PDB entry 2C4Q | X-ray diffraction, 2.38 A resolution | chains A and C of the 5 polymer chains in the assembly

Chain A (and C):
Name: Coat protein
From: Enterobacterio phage MS2
Notes: chain C of this document is another copy of the same molecule, construct and numbering; everything in this record applies to it too
Reference sequence: P03612 (COAT_BPMS2); residues 1-129 here = UniProt positions 1-129
Chain sequence (129 residues; numbered 1 to 129; the number before each row is that of its first residue):
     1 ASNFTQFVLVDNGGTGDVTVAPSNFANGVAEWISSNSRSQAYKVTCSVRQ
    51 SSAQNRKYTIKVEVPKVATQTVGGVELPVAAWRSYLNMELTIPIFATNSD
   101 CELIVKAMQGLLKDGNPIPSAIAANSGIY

Interface between chain A and chain C:
Residue-residue contacts (17):
  Ser2(A) - Ala1(C)  hydrogen bond (side chain-backbone)
  Phe4(A) - Ala1(C)  hydrogen bond (backbone-backbone)
  Thr5(A) - Ala1(C)
  Ala26(A) - Phe25(C)  hydrophobic
  Ala26(A) - Gly28(C)
  Asn27(A) - Asn27(C)
  Asn27(A) - Gly28(C)
  Asn36(A) - Asn98(C)
  Ser37(A) - Ile94(C)
  Ser37(A) - Phe95(C)
  Ser37(A) - Ala96(C)
  Ser37(A) - Thr97(C)
  Arg38(A) - Arg56(C)
  Arg38(A) - Ile94(C)  hydrogen bond (backbone-backbone)
  Ser39(A) - Ile94(C)  hydrogen bond (backbone-backbone)
  Leu77(A) - Phe95(C)  hydrophobic
  Pro78(A) - Phe95(C)
Also at the interface, not in a pair above, chain A (14 interface residues in all): Pro22, Phe25, Ser35

Overview:
14 residues of chain A face 10 of chain C across their interface; the contacts include 4 hydrogen bonds. Polar
pairs include Ser2(A)-Ala1(C), Phe4(A)-Ala1(C) and Arg38(A)-Ile94(C).
Chain A and chain C are both Coat protein (Enterobacterio phage MS2); the structure, MS2-RNA hairpin (2ONE -5)
complex, was determined by X-ray diffraction (same publication as 2C4Y, 2C4Z, 2C50, 2C51 and 2BU1).
